Entry 8RK3 (electron microscopy, 4.46 A resolution (low resolution: residue-level contacts below are approximate; hydrogen-bond / salt-bridge calls are withheld)); this record covers chains c and m of the 45 polymer chains in the assembly.

== Chain c ==
Protein: Virion structural protein
Organism: Pseudomonas phage JBD30
UniProt: L7P7R6 (L7P7R6_9CAUD); residues 1-318 here = UniProt positions 1-318
Sequence (318 residues; each row starts with the number of its first residue):
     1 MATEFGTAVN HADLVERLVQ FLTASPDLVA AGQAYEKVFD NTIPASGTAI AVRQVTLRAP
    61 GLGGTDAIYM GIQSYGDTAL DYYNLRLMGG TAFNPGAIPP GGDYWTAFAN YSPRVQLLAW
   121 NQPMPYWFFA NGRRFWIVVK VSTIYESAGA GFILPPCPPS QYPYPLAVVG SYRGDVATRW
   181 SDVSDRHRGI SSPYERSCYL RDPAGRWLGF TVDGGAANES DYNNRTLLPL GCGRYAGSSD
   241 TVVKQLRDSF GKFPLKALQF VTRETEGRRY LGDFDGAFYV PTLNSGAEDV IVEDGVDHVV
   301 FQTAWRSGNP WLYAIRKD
Disordered / not traced: 1

== Chain m ==
Protein: Virion structural protein
Organism: Pseudomonas phage JBD30
UniProt: L7P7X2 (L7P7X2_9CAUD); residue numbers follow UniProt; this construct covers 1-307
Sequence (307 residues; row label = number of the first residue in the row):
     1 MAYFTGTANN PADLLAKVRV HAESLGWVTD RASASEWLCH NADGYWSFNA GANQFQMAGN
    61 TGFDNSLAWN AQPGNSVQNN PYSSKGPTVA QLSGGPFTRY HLFATAAYLH LHVEIAAGQF
   121 RPVMIGSLNK RGVGYTGGQY VCGSFIYTPG QALTNNWSSH PFDGYHIQYS NSSCMLRLDG
   181 LDGGPSPEWL PFDYTTNVPR RVVGPGRGNY SSQYHPDVGL IDASANELNS STTTVPCAIY
   241 AFGAQQRSRY VGEVPDFGIC NMAFLAPGDP LVVGSDTWRV YPLLQRGTAT DFDSTSAWVG
   301 YCFRVVE
Disordered / not traced: 1, 307
Disulfide bonds: Cys-142/Cys-174

== Interface between chain c and chain m ==
Contacting residue pairs (28):
  Thr-91(c) with Ser-230(m)
  Asn-94(c) with Leu-265(m); Ala-266(m); Asp-269(m)
  Gly-96(c) with Ala-266(m); Pro-267(m)
  Ala-97(c) with Leu-265(m); Ala-266(m); Arg-286(m)
  Pro-99(c) with Arg-286(m); Gly-287(m)
  Pro-100(c) with Gln-285(m); Arg-286(m)
  Thr-106(c) with Ala-263(m); Phe-264(m); Trp-298(m)
  Phe-108(c) with Phe-264(m)
  Ala-109(c) with Ser-230(m); Phe-264(m)
  Asn-110(c) with Glu-227(m); Phe-264(m)
  Tyr-111(c) with Glu-227(m); Phe-264(m)
  Arg-201(c) with Glu-227(m); Leu-228(m)
  Ala-204(c) with Leu-228(m)
  Gly-205(c) with Glu-227(m); Leu-228(m)
Other interface residues (no listed pair), chain c (16 interface residues in all): Ile-98, Ala-107

== Overview ==
The interface between chain c and chain m involves 16 residues on one side and 13 on the other.
Chain c is Virion structural protein and chain m is Virion structural protein, both from Pseudomonas phage
JBD30; the structure, Bacteriophage JBD30 baseplate - composite structure, was determined by electron
microscopy, deposited together with 8RK5, 8RK6, 8RK7, 8RKA and 8RKB.
